PDB entry 4FVQ | X-ray diffraction, 1.75 A resolution | chain A

[Chain A]
Name: Tyrosine-protein kinase JAK2
Organism: Homo sapiens
Notes: EC 2.7.10.2; fragment: Jak2 pseudokinase domain
UniProtKB: O60674 (JAK2_HUMAN); residue numbers follow UniProt; this construct covers 536-812
Amino-acid sequence (289 residues; numbered 536 to 824; the number before each row is that of its first residue):
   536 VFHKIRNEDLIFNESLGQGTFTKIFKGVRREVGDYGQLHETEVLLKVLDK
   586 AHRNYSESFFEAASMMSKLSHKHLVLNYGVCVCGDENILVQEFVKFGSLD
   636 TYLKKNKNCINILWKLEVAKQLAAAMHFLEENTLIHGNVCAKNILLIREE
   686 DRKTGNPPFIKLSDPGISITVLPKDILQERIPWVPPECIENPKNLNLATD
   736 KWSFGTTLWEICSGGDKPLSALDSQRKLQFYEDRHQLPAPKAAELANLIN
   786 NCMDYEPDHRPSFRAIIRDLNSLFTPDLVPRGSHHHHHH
Unresolved in the structure: 810-824
Differences from the reference sequence: engineered mutation A659 (Trp in O60674), A777 (Trp in O60674), H794 (Phe in O60674); expression tag (813-824)
Bound ions: Mg2+: N678 (together with ATP)
Residues lining bound ligands: ATP (adenosine-5'-triphosphate): L551, Q553, G554, T555, T557, I559, L579, K581, Q626, E627, F628, V629, G632, S633, N673, K677, N678, L680, P700, G701, R715
Curated features (UniProtKB/Swiss-Prot):
  - site: D710, I711 (Breakpoint for translocation to form PCM1-JAK2 fusion protein)
  - modified residue: Y570 (Phosphotyrosine)
  - natural variant: F537 to K539 (sequence variant, change not given here; In myeloproliferative disorder with erythrocytosis), H538 to K539 (sequence variant, change not given here; In myeloproliferative disorder with erythrocytosis), K539 (K539L: In myeloproliferative disorder with erythrocytosis), K607 (K607N: In AML), V617 (V617F: In PV, THCYT3 and AML; V617I: In THCYT3)
Reported in the primary citation:
  - contacts within the chain: Q626-D699 (hydrogen bond), K581-D699 (salt bridge), T555-R715 (hydrogen bond)
  - binding site for ATP: T555, T557, L579, Q626
  - Mg2+ coordination: N678
  - mutagenesis - F594A/V617F, F595A/V617F, F595A/R683G, V617F/N673D, V617F/F739R: decreased signaling
  - post-translational modification sites: Y570
  - disease-associated variants - V617F: increased signaling
  - mutagenesis - V617F: decreased catalytic activity (citing earlier work)
  - mutagenesis - F594A, F595A, W659A/W777A/F794H: unchanged signaling
  - mutagenesis - F595A/V617F: decreased stability (from molecular simulation)
  - mutagenesis - F739R: increased signaling

[In short]
Chain A binds ATP. The paper reports a binding site for ATP at T555, T557 and L579 among others; F594A/V617F,
F595A/V617F and F595A/R683G, among others, reduce signaling; 10 substitutions were tested in all.
Chain A is Tyrosine-protein kinase JAK2 (Homo sapiens); the structure, Crystal structure of the Jak2
pseudokinase domain (Mg-ATP-bound form), was determined by X-ray diffraction together with 4FVP and 4FVR from
the same study.
